6JUL - chains F and H of the 3 polymer chains in the assembly; structure by X-ray diffraction, 2.30 A resolution.

# Chain F
Name: DNA polymerase IV
Source organism: Mycobacterium smegmatis str. MC2 155
Notes: EC 2.7.7.7
UniProtKB: A0QR77 (A0QR77_MYCS2); residue numbers follow UniProt; this construct covers 1-356
Sequence (356 residues; numbered 1 to 356; the number before each row is that of its first residue):
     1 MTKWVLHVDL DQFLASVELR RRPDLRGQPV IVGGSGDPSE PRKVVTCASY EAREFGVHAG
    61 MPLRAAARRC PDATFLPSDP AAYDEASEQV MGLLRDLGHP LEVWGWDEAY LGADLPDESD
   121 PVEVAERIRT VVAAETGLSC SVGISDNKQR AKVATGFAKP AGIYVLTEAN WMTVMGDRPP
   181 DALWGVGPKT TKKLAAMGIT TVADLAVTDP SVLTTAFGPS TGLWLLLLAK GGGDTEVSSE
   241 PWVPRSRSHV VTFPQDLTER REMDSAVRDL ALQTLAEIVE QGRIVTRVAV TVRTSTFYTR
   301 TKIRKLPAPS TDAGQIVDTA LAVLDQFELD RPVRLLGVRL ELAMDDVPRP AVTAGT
Unresolved in the structure: 348-356
Modified / non-standard residues: Mse1, Mse61, Mse91, Mse172, Mse175, Mse197, Mse263, Mse344 (selenomethionine; parent Met)
Bound ions: Mg2+ site 1: Asp9, Asp107, Glu108 (together with 0KX) (shared with DC873(H) of chain H); Mg2+ site 2: Asp9, Leu10, Asp107 (together with 0KX)
Ligand contacts: 0KX (2'-deoxy-5'-O-[(R)-hydroxy{[(R)-hydroxy(phosphonooxy)phosphoryl]amino}phosphoryl]cytidine): Asp9, Leu10, Asp11, Gln12, Phe13, Leu14, Thr46, Cys47, Tyr50, Arg53, Ala59, Asp107, Glu108, Lys159
Reported in the primary citation:
  - mutagenesis - L14Y: decreased catalytic activity on rCTP
  - mutagenesis - C47T: decreased catalytic activity on rNTP
  - mutagenesis - L14Y/C47T: abolished catalytic activity on ribonucleotide
  - mutagenesis - C47T (10-fold): increased growth

# Chain H
Molecule: 18-nt DNA strand
Sequence (18 nucleotides; numbered 856 to 873; the number before each row is that of its first residue):
   856 TCTGGGGTCC TAGGACCC
Unresolved in the structure: 856-865
Bound ions: Mg2+: DC873 (together with 0KX) (shared with Asp9(F), Asp107(F), Glu108(F) of chain F)

# Chain F / chain H interface
Pairs across the interface (25; chain F residue first):
  Asp107(F) with DC873(H), phosphate contact
  Glu108(F) with DC873(H), phosphate contact
  Lys152(F) with DC873(H), salt bridge to the phosphate
  Leu183(F) with DC872(H), phosphate contact
  Trp184(F) with DC872(H), hydrogen bond to the phosphate; DC873(H), hydrogen bond to the phosphate
  Gly185(F) with DC871(H), phosphate contact; DC872(H), hydrogen bond to the phosphate
  Val186(F) with DC871(H), phosphate contact; DC872(H), hydrogen bond to the phosphate
  Gly187(F) with DC871(H), hydrogen bond to the phosphate; DC872(H), phosphate contact
  Pro188(F) with DC871(H), phosphate contact
  Lys189(F) with DA870(H), phosphate contact; DC871(H), hydrogen bond to the phosphate
  Thr190(F) with DA870(H), phosphate contact; DC871(H), hydrogen bond to the phosphate
  Arg287(F) with DT866(H), salt bridge to the phosphate
  Arg300(F) with DG868(H), salt bridge to the phosphate
  Thr301(F) with DA867(H), phosphate contact
  Lys302(F) with DA867(H), phosphate contact
  Ile303(F) with DT866(H), sugar contact; DA867(H), hydrogen bond to the phosphate
  Arg304(F) with DT866(H), phosphate contact
  Lys305(F) with DT866(H), hydrogen bond to the phosphate
Other interface residues (no listed pair), chain F (19 interface residues in all): Asp9
Other interface residues (no listed pair), chain H (8 interface residues in all): DG869

# Summary
Chain F and chain H form an interface of 19 and 8 residues respectively, with 9 hydrogen bonds and 3 salt
bridges. Among the polar pairs are Trp184(F)-DC872(H), Trp184(F)-DC873(H) and Gly185(F)-DC872(H). From the
paper: L14Y of chain F reduces catalytic activity on rCTP; C47T of chain F reduces catalytic activity on rNTP.
Chain F is DNA polymerase IV (Mycobacterium smegmatis str. MC2 155) and chain H is an 18-nt DNA strand; the
structure, MsDpo4-DNA complex 1, was determined by X-ray diffraction together with 6JUM, 6JUN, 6JUO, 6JUP,
6JUQ, 6JUR and 6JUS from the same study.
